Entry 5MOL (X-ray diffraction, 1.75 A resolution); this record covers chains A and B.

[Chain A (and B)]
Molecule: Ig epsilon chain C region
From: Homo sapiens
Notes: chain B of this document is another copy of the same molecule, construct and numbering; everything in this record applies to it too
Reference sequence: P01854 (IGHE_HUMAN); the construct lacks a stretch of the UniProt sequence, so the offset changes along the chain: 224-253 = UniProt 104-133; 254-547 = UniProt 135-428
Chain sequence (327 residues; numbered 222 to 547 plus 1 insertion-coded residue; the number before each row is that of its first residue):
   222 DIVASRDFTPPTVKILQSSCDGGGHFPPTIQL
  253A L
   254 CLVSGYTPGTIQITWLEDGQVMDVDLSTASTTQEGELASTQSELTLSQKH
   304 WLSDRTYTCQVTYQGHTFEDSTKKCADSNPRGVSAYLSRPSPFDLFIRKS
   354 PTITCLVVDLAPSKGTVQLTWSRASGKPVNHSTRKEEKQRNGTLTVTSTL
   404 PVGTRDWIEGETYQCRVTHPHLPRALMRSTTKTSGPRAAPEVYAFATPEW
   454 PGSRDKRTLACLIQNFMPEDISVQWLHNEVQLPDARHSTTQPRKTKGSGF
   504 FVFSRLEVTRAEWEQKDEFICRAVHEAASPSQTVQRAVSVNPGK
Unresolved in the structure: 222-227, 545-547 (chain B: 222-224, 546-547)
Construct notes: expression tag (222-223); conflict Ala225 (Cys105 in P01854), Gln265 (Asn146 in P01854), Gln371 (Asn252 in P01854)
UniProt features mapped onto this chain:
  - glycosylation (N-linked (GlcNAc...) asparagine): Asn383, Asn394
Disulfides: Cys254-Cys312, Cys358-Cys418, Cys464-Cys524
Covalent attachments: glycan linked to Asn394
From the paper describing this entry:
  - post-translational modification sites: Asn394
  - binding site for alpha-D-mannopyranose: Ser341, Arg342, Ser344, Ile474, Ser475, Thr492

[Interface between chain A and chain B]
Disulfides between the chains: Cys241(A)-Cys328(B), Cys328(A)-Cys241(B)
Contacting residue pairs - 112 pairs, chain A then chain B:
  Ile236(A) - Ser240(B)  hydrogen bond (backbone-side chain)
  Leu237(A) - Gln238(B)
  Leu237(A) - Ser240(B)
  Leu237(A) - Leu253A(B)  hydrophobic
  Gln238(A) - Leu237(B)
  Gln238(A) - Gln238(B)  hydrogen bond (backbone-backbone)
  Gln238(A) - Ser240(B)  hydrogen bond
  Ser240(A) - Ile236(B)  hydrogen bond (side chain-backbone)
  Ser240(A) - Leu237(B)
  Ser240(A) - Gln238(B)  hydrogen bond
  Ser240(A) - Thr325(B)
  Cys241(A) - Ser324(B)
  Cys241(A) - Thr325(B)  hydrogen bond (backbone-side chain)
  Cys241(A) - Lys326(B)
  Cys241(A) - Cys328(B)  disulfide
  Asp242(A) - Ser324(B)
  Asp242(A) - Thr325(B)
  Asp242(A) - Lys326(B)  hydrogen bond (backbone-backbone)
  Gly243(A) - Thr309(B)
  Gly243(A) - Ser324(B)
  Gly243(A) - Lys326(B)
  Gly243(A) - Arg393(B)  hydrogen bond (backbone-side chain)
  Gly244(A) - Arg393(B)
  Gly244(A) - Asn394(B)
  Gly245(A) - Lys326(B)
  Gly245(A) - Lys327(B)
  Gly245(A) - Cys328(B)
  Gly245(A) - Ala329(B)  hydrogen bond (backbone-backbone)
  His246(A) - Arg393(B)  hydrogen bond (side chain-backbone)
  His246(A) - Asn394(B)
  His246(A) - Gly395(B)
  Phe247(A) - Cys328(B)  hydrophobic
  Leu253A(A) - Leu237(B)  hydrophobic
  Ser324(A) - Cys241(B)
  Ser324(A) - Asp242(B)
  Ser324(A) - Gly243(B)
  Thr325(A) - Ser240(B)
  Thr325(A) - Cys241(B)  hydrogen bond (side chain-backbone)
  Thr325(A) - Asp242(B)
  Lys326(A) - Cys241(B)
  Lys326(A) - Asp242(B)
  Lys326(A) - Gly243(B)
  Lys326(A) - Gly245(B)
  Lys327(A) - Gly245(B)
  Cys328(A) - Cys241(B)  disulfide
  Cys328(A) - Gly245(B)
  Cys328(A) - Phe247(B)  hydrophobic
  Ala329(A) - Gly245(B)  hydrogen bond (backbone-backbone)
  Asp330(A) - Asp330(B)
  Asp330(A) - Ser331(B)  hydrogen bond
  Ser331(A) - Phe247(B)
  Ser331(A) - Leu305(B)
  Ser331(A) - Lys327(B)  hydrogen bond
  Ser331(A) - Asp330(B)  hydrogen bond (backbone-side chain)
  Asn332(A) - Asp330(B)  hydrogen bond (backbone-side chain)
  Thr415(A) - Pro249(B)
  Arg419(A) - His246(B)
  Ala428(A) - His246(B)
  Met430(A) - His246(B)
  Arg431(A) - Gln301(B)
  Arg431(A) - Leu305(B)
  Ser432(A) - Pro249(B)
  Ser432(A) - Gln301(B)  hydrogen bond (backbone-side chain)
  Thr434(A) - Thr250(B)
  Ser437(A) - Thr298(B)
  Pro439(A) - Asp278(B)
  Glu444(A) - Trp453(B)
  Tyr446(A) - Thr450(B)
  Tyr446(A) - Pro451(B)
  Tyr446(A) - Trp453(B)  hydrogen bond
  Phe448(A) - Phe448(B)  hydrophobic
  Phe448(A) - Ala449(B)
  Ala449(A) - Phe448(B)
  Thr450(A) - Tyr446(B)
  Pro451(A) - Tyr446(B)
  Trp453(A) - Glu444(B)
  Trp453(A) - Val445(B)
  Trp453(A) - Tyr446(B)
  Trp453(A) - Arg539(B)
  Thr461(A) - Leu465(B)
  Thr461(A) - Gln467(B)  hydrogen bond
  Ala463(A) - Phe506(B)  hydrophobic
  Leu465(A) - Thr450(B)
  Leu465(A) - Thr461(B)
  Gln467(A) - Thr461(B)  hydrogen bond
  Gln467(A) - Arg508(B)  hydrogen bond
  Glu472(A) - Lys302(B)
  Glu472(A) - His303(B)  salt bridge
  Ala488(A) - Lys499(B)  hydrogen bond (backbone-side chain)
  Arg489(A) - Lys499(B)
  His490(A) - Lys499(B)
  Ser491(A) - Lys499(B)
  Ser491(A) - Phe504(B)
  Thr492(A) - Arg496(B)
  Thr493(A) - Thr493(B)
  Arg496(A) - Ser491(B)  hydrogen bond
  Arg496(A) - Thr492(B)
  Thr498(A) - Arg508(B)
  Thr498(A) - Glu510(B)
  Lys499(A) - Ala488(B)  hydrogen bond (side chain-backbone)
  Lys499(A) - Arg489(B)
  Lys499(A) - Glu510(B)  hydrogen bond (backbone-side chain)
  Ser501(A) - Asp276(B)
  Phe504(A) - Ser491(B)
  Phe504(A) - Arg508(B)
  Phe506(A) - Ala463(B)  hydrophobic
  Phe506(A) - Phe506(B)  hydrophobic
  Arg508(A) - Gln467(B)  hydrogen bond
  Arg508(A) - Thr498(B)
  Arg508(A) - Phe504(B)
  Glu510(A) - Thr498(B)
  Glu510(A) - Lys499(B)  hydrogen bond (side chain-backbone)
Interface residues without a listed pair, chain A (66 interface residues in all): Lys235, Ser239, Thr309, Pro333, Arg342, Thr433, Asn468, Met470, Gln494, Ser507
Interface residues without a listed pair, chain B (68 interface residues in all): Ser239, Gly244, Leu279, Glu296, Ser300, Asn332, Pro443, Asn468, Gly500, Ser507, Val537

[In short]
66 residues of chain A face 68 of chain B across their interface; the contacts include 2 disulfide bonds, 27
hydrogen bonds and 1 salt bridge. Polar contacts include Glu472(A)-His303(B), Ile236(A)-Ser240(B) and
Gln238(A)-Ser240(B). The paper reports a binding site for alpha-D-mannopyranose at Ser341(A), Arg342(A) and
Ser344(A) among others; a modification site at Asn394(A).
Chain A and chain B are both Ig epsilon chain C region (Homo sapiens); the structure, Human IgE-Fc crystal
structure, was determined by X-ray diffraction (same publication as 5MOI, 5MOJ and 5MOK).
